1O1O - chains C and D of the 4 polymer chains in the assembly; structure by X-ray diffraction, 1.80 A resolution.

== Chain C ==
Protein: Hemoglobin Alpha chain
Organism: Homo sapiens
UniProt: P69905 (HBA_HUMAN); residues 1-141 here = UniProt positions 1-141
Sequence (141 residues; numbered 1 to 141; the number before each row is that of its first residue):
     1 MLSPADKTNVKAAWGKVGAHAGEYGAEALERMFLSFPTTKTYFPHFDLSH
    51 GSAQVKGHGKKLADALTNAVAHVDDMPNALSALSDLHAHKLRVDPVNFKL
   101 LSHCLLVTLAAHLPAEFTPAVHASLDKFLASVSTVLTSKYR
Differences from the reference sequence: engineered mutation Met1 (Val in P69905), Leu62 (Val in P69905)
Swiss-Prot annotation at these positions:
  - site: Lys61 (Not glycated)
  - natural variant: Asp6 (A6D: In J-Toronto; this construct carries the variant), Ala13 (A13D: In J-Paris 1/J-Aljezur), Glu27 (A27E: In Shenyang; this construct carries the variant), Lys61 (K61N: In Zambia; deletion: In Clinic), Asp64 (A64D: In Pontoise; this construct carries the variant), Asp75 (D75A: In Lille; D75G: In Chapel Hill; D75N: In G-Pest), Ala111 (A111D: In Petah Tikva)
Ion coordination: heme Fe near His87 (its only coordinating residue here)
Ligand contacts: heme (HEM): Met32, Thr39, Tyr42, Phe43, His45, Phe46, His58, Lys61, Leu62, Ala65, Leu66, Leu83, Leu86, His87, Leu91, Val93, Asn97, Phe98, Leu101, Val132, Leu136

== Chain D ==
Protein: Hemoglobin beta chain
Organism: Homo sapiens
UniProt: P68871 (HBB_HUMAN); residues 1-146 here = UniProt positions 1-146
Sequence (146 residues; each row starts with the number of its first residue):
     1 MHLTPEEKSAVTALWGKVNVDEVGGEALGRLLVVYPWTQRFFESFGDLST
    51 PDAVMGNPKVKAHGKKLLGAFSDGLAHLDNLKGTFATLSELHCDKLHVDP
   101 ENFRLLGNVLVCVLAHHFGKEFTPPVQAAYQKVVAGVANALAHKYH
Differences from the reference sequence: engineered mutation Met1 (Val in P68871), Leu67 (Val in P68871)
Swiss-Prot annotation at these positions:
  - natural variant: Leu3 (H3L: In Graz; this construct carries the variant), Glu7 (E7A: In G-Makassar; E7K: In Hb C; E7Q: In Machida; E7V: In SKCA), Lys8 (E8K: In G-Siriraj; this construct carries the variant), Val11 (A11V: In Iraq-Halabja; this construct carries the variant), Gly16 (W16G: In Randwick; this construct carries the variant), Val23 (E23V: In D-Granada; this construct carries the variant), Gly24 (V24G: In Miyashiro; this construct carries the variant), Gly25 (G25D: In Moscva; G25R: In Riverdale-Bronx; G25V: In Savannah), Leu32 (L32P: In Yokohama), Val33 (L33V: In Muscat; this construct carries the variant), Arg40 (Q40R: In Tianshui; this construct carries the variant), Phe42 (F42Y: In Mequon; deletion: In Bruxelles), 11 further natural variant entries in UniProt
Ion coordination: heme Fe near His92 (its only coordinating residue here)
Ligand contacts: heme (HEM): Leu31, Thr38, Phe41, Phe42, Phe45, His63, Lys66, Leu67, Ala70, Phe71, Phe85, Leu88, Leu91, His92, Leu96, Val98, Asn102, Phe103, Leu106, Val137, Leu141

== Chain C / chain D interface ==
Pairs across the interface (37; chain C residue first):
  Arg31(C) with Phe122(D), hydrogen bond (side chain-backbone); Thr123(D); Pro124(D); Gln127(D), hydrogen bond
  Leu34(C) with Pro124(D), hydrophobic; Pro125(D); Ala128(D)
  Ser35(C) with Gln127(D); Ala128(D); Gln131(D)
  Phe36(C) with Gln131(D)
  His103(C) with Asn108(D); Val111(D); Gln127(D); Gln131(D), hydrogen bond
  Cys104(C) with Gln127(D)
  Val107(C) with Val111(D), hydrophobic; Ala115(D), hydrophobic; Gln127(D)
  Ala110(C) with Cys112(D); Ala115(D); His116(D)
  Ala111(C) with Ala115(D); Gly119(D)
  Pro114(C) with His116(D), hydrogen bond (backbone-side chain)
  Phe117(C) with Arg30(D), hydrogen bond (backbone-side chain); His116(D)
  Thr118(C) with Arg30(D)
  Pro119(C) with Arg30(D); Val33(D); Met55(D), hydrophobic
  His122(C) with Arg30(D), hydrogen bond; Val34(D); Cys112(D)
  Ala123(C) with Val34(D)
  Asp126(C) with Val34(D); Tyr35(D), hydrogen bond
Also at the interface, not in a pair above, chain C (20 interface residues in all): Glu30, Leu106, Leu113, Ala120
Also at the interface, not in a pair above, chain D (21 interface residues in all): Pro51, Lys120, Lys132

== Summary ==
20 residues of chain C face 21 of chain D across their interface; the contacts include 7 hydrogen bonds. Among
the polar pairs are Arg31(C)-Phe122(D), Arg31(C)-Gln127(D) and His103(C)-Gln131(D). Chain C binds heme.
Ligands of chain D: heme.
Chain C is Hemoglobin Alpha chain and chain D is Hemoglobin beta chain, both from Homo sapiens; the structure,
Deoxy hemoglobin (A,C:V1M,V62L; B,D:V1M,V67L), was determined by X-ray diffraction (same publication as 1O1I,
1O1J, 1O1K, 1O1L, 1O1M, 1O1N and 1O1P).
